PDB entry 7V6W | X-ray diffraction, 2.55 A resolution | chains B and A of the 8 polymer chains in the assembly

[Chain B (and A)]
Protein: Antitoxin
Source organism: Staphylococcus aureus (strain NCTC 8325 / PS 47)
Notes: chain A of this document is another copy of the same molecule, construct and numbering; everything in this record applies to it too
UniProt: Q2FVF7 (Q2FVF7_STAA8); residues 1-85 here = UniProt positions 1-85
Sequence (85 residues; row label = number of the first residue in the row):
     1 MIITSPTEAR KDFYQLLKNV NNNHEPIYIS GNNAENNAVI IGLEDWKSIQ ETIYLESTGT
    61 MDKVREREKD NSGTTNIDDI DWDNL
From the paper describing this entry:
  - binding site for the 26-nt DNA strand: T7, R10, Y14
  - binding site for the 26-nt DNA strand: P6, T7, R10, Y14, K18, N32
  - conformationally variable residues: T7, Y14
  - specificity-determining residues: T7, R10, Y14
  - self-association interface (contacts with another copy of this molecule); pairs are residue here / residue on that copy: T7-Y14 (hydrogen bond)
  - binding site for the 26-nt DNA strand: P6, T7

[Interface between chain B and chain A]
Residue-residue contacts - 65 pairs, chain B then chain A:
  P6(B) with F13(A); Y14(A), hydrophobic; L17(A), hydrophobic
  T7(B) with Y14(A), hydrogen bond
  A9(B) with F13(A), hydrophobic
  R10(B) with R10(A); F13(A); Y14(A)
  F13(B) with P6(A); F13(A), hydrophobic
  Y14(B) with P6(A), hydrophobic; T7(A), hydrogen bond; R10(A); N36(A)
  L17(B) with P6(A), hydrophobic; I29(A), hydrophobic; E35(A); N36(A); A38(A), hydrophobic
  K18(B) with E35(A); N36(A)
  N21(B) with E35(A), hydrogen bond (side chain-backbone); N36(A); N37(A), hydrogen bond (side chain-backbone)
  Y28(B) with L43(A), hydrophobic; W46(A), hydrogen bond
  I29(B) with F13(A), hydrophobic
  E35(B) with N21(A)
  N36(B) with L17(A); K18(A); N21(A), hydrogen bond (backbone-side chain)
  N37(B) with N21(A), hydrogen bond (backbone-side chain); G42(A); L43(A), hydrogen bond (backbone-backbone); E44(A)
  A38(B) with L17(A), hydrophobic; I41(A); L43(A)
  V39(B) with V39(A); I40(A); I41(A), hydrogen bond (backbone-backbone); W46(A), hydrophobic
  I40(B) with A38(A), hydrophobic; V39(A); I40(A), hydrophobic
  I41(B) with A38(A); V39(A), hydrogen bond (backbone-backbone); I41(A), hydrophobic; W46(A), hydrophobic
  G42(B) with N37(A)
  L43(B) with Y28(A), hydrophobic; N37(A), hydrogen bond (backbone-backbone); A38(A); V39(A), hydrophobic
  W46(B) with P26(A), hydrophobic; Y28(A), hydrogen bond; V39(A); I41(A), hydrophobic
  I49(B) with W46(A), hydrophobic; I49(A), hydrophobic
  Q50(B) with Y28(A), hydrogen bond
  I53(B) with I49(A), hydrophobic; I53(A), hydrophobic
  D62(B) with E56(A)
  R65(B) with E56(A), salt bridge
Also at the interface, not in a pair above, chain B (30 interface residues in all): V20, P26, T52, E56
Also at the interface, not in a pair above, chain A (30 interface residues in all): A9, V20, N33, A34, T52
From the paper, about this interface:
  - pairs named by the authors: T7(B)-Y14(A) (hydrogen bond), T7(A)-Y14(B) (hydrogen bond)

[In short]
The chain B/chain A interface involves 30 residues from each chain; the contacts include 13 hydrogen bonds and
1 salt bridge. Polar pairs include R65(B)-E56(A), T7(B)-Y14(A) and N21(B)-E35(A). The authors report hydrogen
bonds between T7(B) and Y14(A) and T7(A) and Y14(B). From the paper: a binding site for the 26-nt DNA strand
at T7(B), R10(B) and Y14(B) among others; specificity determinants T7(B), R10(B) and Y14(B).
Chain B and chain A are both Antitoxin (Staphylococcus aureus (strain NCTC 8325 / PS 47)); the structure,
Crystal structure of heterohexameric Sa2YoeB-Sa2YefM complex bound to 26bp-DNA, was determined by X-ray
diffraction, deposited together with 7V5Y and 7V5Z.
